Entry 5DPD (X-ray diffraction, 3.00 A resolution); this record covers chains A and B.

[Chain A (and B)]
Protein: protein lysine methyltransferase 1
Source organism: Rickettsia prowazekii (strain Madrid E)
Notes: chain B of this document is another copy of the same molecule, construct and numbering; everything in this record applies to it too
UniProt: O05979 (Y789_RICPR); residue numbers follow UniProt; this construct covers 1-553
Sequence (554 residues; each row starts with the number of its first residue; numbering starts at 0):
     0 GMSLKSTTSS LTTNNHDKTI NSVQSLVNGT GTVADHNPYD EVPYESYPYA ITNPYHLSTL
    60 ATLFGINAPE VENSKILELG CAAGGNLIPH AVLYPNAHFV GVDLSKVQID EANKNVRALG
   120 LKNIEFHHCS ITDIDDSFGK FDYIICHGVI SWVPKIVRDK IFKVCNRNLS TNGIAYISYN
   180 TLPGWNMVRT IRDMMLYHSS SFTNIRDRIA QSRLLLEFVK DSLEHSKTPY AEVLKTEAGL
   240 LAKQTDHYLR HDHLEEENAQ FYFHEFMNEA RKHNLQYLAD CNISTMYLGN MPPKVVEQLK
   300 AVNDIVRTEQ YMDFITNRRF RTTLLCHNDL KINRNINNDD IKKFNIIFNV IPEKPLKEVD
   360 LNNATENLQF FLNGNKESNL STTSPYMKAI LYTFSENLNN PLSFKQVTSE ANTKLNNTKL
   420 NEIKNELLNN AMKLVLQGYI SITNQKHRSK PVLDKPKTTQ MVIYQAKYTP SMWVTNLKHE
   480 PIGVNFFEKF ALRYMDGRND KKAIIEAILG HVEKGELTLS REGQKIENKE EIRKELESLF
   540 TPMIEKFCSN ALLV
Unresolved in the structure: 0-42
Sequence notes: expression tag (0)
Residues lining bound ligands: S-adenosylmethionine (SAM): Tyr48, Glu77, Gly79, Cys80, Asp102, Leu103, Ser104, Gln107, Cys128, Ser129, Ile130, His146, Gly147, Val148, Val152, Val156

[How chain A and chain B interact]
Contacting residue pairs (48):
  Pro182(A) - Thr189(B)
  Asn185(A) - Asn185(B)
  Asn185(A) - Arg188(B)
  Asn185(A) - Thr189(B)
  Arg188(A) - Asn185(B)  hydrogen bond
  Thr189(A) - Pro182(B)
  Thr189(A) - Asn185(B)
  Thr189(A) - Phe313(B)
  Asp192(A) - Tyr261(B)  hydrogen bond
  Met193(A) - Phe313(B)  hydrophobic
  Tyr196(A) - His263(B)
  Tyr196(A) - Arg306(B)
  Tyr196(A) - Gln309(B)
  His197(A) - Arg306(B)
  His197(A) - Tyr310(B)
  Leu214(A) - Tyr310(B)  hydrophobic
  Phe217(A) - Tyr310(B)  hydrogen bond (backbone-side chain)
  Val218(A) - Tyr310(B)
  Ser221(A) - Met290(B)
  Ser221(A) - Val294(B)
  Ser221(A) - Tyr310(B)  hydrogen bond
  Tyr229(A) - Phe313(B)  hydrogen bond (side chain-backbone)
  Tyr229(A) - Ile314(B)
  Tyr229(A) - Asn316(B)
  Glu231(A) - Pro228(B)
  Leu233(A) - Phe313(B)
  Leu233(A) - Ile314(B)  hydrophobic
  Tyr261(A) - Asp192(B)  hydrogen bond
  His263(A) - Tyr196(B)
  Met290(A) - Ser221(B)
  Pro291(A) - Asp220(B)
  Val294(A) - Phe217(B)  hydrophobic
  Val294(A) - Ser221(B)
  Gln297(A) - Phe217(B)
  Arg306(A) - Tyr196(B)  hydrogen bond (side chain-backbone)
  Arg306(A) - Ser199(B)  hydrogen bond
  Gln309(A) - Tyr196(B)
  Tyr310(A) - Tyr196(B)  hydrophobic
  Tyr310(A) - His197(B)  hydrogen bond
  Tyr310(A) - Phe217(B)  hydrogen bond (side chain-backbone)
  Tyr310(A) - Val218(B)
  Tyr310(A) - Ser221(B)  hydrogen bond
  Phe313(A) - Thr189(B)
  Phe313(A) - Met193(B)  hydrophobic
  Phe313(A) - Tyr229(B)  hydrogen bond (backbone-side chain)
  Phe313(A) - Leu233(B)
  Ile314(A) - Tyr229(B)
  Asn316(A) - Tyr229(B)
Also at the interface, not in a pair above, chain A (35 interface residues in all): Ser199, Asp220, Leu222, Pro228, Lys293, Leu298, Val305, Thr315
Also at the interface, not in a pair above, chain B (32 interface residues in all): Leu214, Leu222, Pro291, Gln297, Val305, Thr315

[In short]
The interface between chain A and chain B involves 35 residues on one side and 32 on the other; the contacts
include 12 hydrogen bonds. Polar pairs include Arg188(A)-Asn185(B), Asp192(A)-Tyr261(B) and
Phe217(A)-Tyr310(B). Ligands of chain A: S-adenosylmethionine.
Chain A and chain B are both protein lysine methyltransferase 1 (Rickettsia prowazekii (strain Madrid E)); the
structure, The structure of PKMT1 from Rickettsia prowazekii in complex with AdoMet, was determined by X-ray
diffraction (same publication as 5DO0, 5DOO and 5DPL).
